Entry 8W3C (X-ray diffraction, 1.97 A resolution); this record covers chain A.

[Chain A]
Molecule: Peptidase C3
From: enterovirus D68
Notes: EC 3.4.22.29, 3.6.1.15, 3.4.22.28, 2.7.7.48
UniProt: A1E4A3 (A1E4A3_HED68); residues 1-183 here correspond to UniProt positions 1549-1731 (UniProt number = residue number + 1548)
Amino-acid sequence (190 residues; each row starts with the number of its first residue):
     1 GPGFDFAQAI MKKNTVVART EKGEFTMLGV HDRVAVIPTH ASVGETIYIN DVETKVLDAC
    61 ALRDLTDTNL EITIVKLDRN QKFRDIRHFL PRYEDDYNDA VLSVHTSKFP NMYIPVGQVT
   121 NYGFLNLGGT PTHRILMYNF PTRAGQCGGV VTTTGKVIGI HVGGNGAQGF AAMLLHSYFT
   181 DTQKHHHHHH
Disordered / not traced: 182, 189-190
Glycans and other covalent adducts: RUPINTRIVIR, bound form (AG7) linked to C147
Construct notes: expression tag (184-190)
Residues lining bound ligands: RUPINTRIVIR, bound form (AG7; 4-{2-(4-fluoro-benzyl)-6-methyl-5-[(5-methyl-isoxazole-3-carbonyl)-amino]-4-oxo-heptanoylamino}-5-(2-oxo-pyrrolidin-3-yl)-pentanoic acid ethyl ester): K22, F25, H40, E71, L125, N126, L127, G128, T130, T142, R143, A144, G145, H161, V162, G163, G164, N165, F170
From the paper describing this entry:
  - catalytic residues: H40, C147
  - binding site for RUPINTRIVIR, bound form: H40, T142, H161, V162, G164, N165, G166, Q168

[In short]
RUPINTRIVIR, bound form is covalently linked to C147. The paper reports catalytic residues H40 and C147; a
binding site for RUPINTRIVIR, bound form at H40, T142 and H161 among others.
Chain A is Peptidase C3 (enterovirus D68); the structure, Crystal Structure of Enterovirus 68 3C Protease with
AG7088 at 1.97 Angstroms, was determined by X-ray diffraction, deposited together with 8W3M and 8W3T.
